Entry 7RPX (electron microscopy, 4.20 A resolution (low resolution: residue-level contacts below are approximate; hydrogen-bond / salt-bridge calls are withheld)); this record covers chains Z and E of the 6 polymer chains in the assembly.

[Chain Z]
Molecule: Template strand DNA
Sequence (47 nucleotides; numbered 1 to 47; the number before each row is that of its first residue):
     1 CAGATCTACC GAATCAGTCC GACGACGCAT CTGCACTACG AGGATAC
Unresolved in the structure: 1-12, 44-47

[Chain E]
Protein: DNA ligase
Organism: Saccharolobus solfataricus
Notes: EC 6.5.1.1
Reference sequence: Q980T8 (DNLI_SACS2); residue numbers follow UniProt; this construct covers 1-601
Sequence (621 residues; each row starts with the number of its first residue; numbers below 1 keep their minus sign (Met-19 is residue -19)):
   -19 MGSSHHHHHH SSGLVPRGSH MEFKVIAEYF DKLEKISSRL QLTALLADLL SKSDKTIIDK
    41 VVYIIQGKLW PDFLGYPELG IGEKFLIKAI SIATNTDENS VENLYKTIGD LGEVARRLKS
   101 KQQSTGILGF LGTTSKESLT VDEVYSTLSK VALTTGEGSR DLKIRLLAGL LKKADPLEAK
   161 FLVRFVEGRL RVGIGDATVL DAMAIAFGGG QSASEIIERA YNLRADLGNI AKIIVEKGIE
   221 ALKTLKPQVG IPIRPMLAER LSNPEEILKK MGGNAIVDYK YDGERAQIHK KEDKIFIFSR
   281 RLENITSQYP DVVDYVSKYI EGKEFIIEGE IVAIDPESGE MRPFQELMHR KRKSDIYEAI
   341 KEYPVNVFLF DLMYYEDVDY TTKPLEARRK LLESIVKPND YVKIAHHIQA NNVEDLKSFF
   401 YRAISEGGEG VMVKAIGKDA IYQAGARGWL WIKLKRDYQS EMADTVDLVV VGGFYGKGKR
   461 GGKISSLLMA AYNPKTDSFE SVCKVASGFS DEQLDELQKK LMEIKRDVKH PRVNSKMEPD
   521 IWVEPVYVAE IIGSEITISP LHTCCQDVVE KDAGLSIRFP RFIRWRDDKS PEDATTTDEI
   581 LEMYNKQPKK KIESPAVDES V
Unresolved in the structure: -19 to 0, 591-601
Construct notes: initiating methionine (-19); expression tag (-18 to 0)
Bound ions: Mn2+ site 1: Ile61, Gly62; Mn2+ site 2 near Glu167 (its only coordinating residue here)
Curated features (UniProtKB/Swiss-Prot):
  - active site: Lys260 (N6-AMP-lysine intermediate)
  - binding site (ATP): Asp258, Arg265, Arg280, Glu310, Phe350, Arg427, Lys433
What the authors report for this chain:
  - contacts within the chain: Asp90-Lys457 (proposed by the authors, not directly observed)
  - mutagenesis - Q103A/I107A, F110A/L111A: decreased binding to PCNA
  - mutagenesis - R145D, R145L: unchanged binding to PCNA
  - mutagenesis - R145D: decreased catalytic activity on PCNA
  - mutagenesis - I336G/Y337G/E338G: unchanged catalytic activity on PCNA

[How chain Z and chain E interact]
Contacting residue pairs - 34 pairs, chain Z then chain E:
  DG17(Z) - Trp429(E)
  DT18(Z) - Arg19(E)
  DC19(Z) - Arg19(E)
  DC20(Z) - Gly173(E)
  DC20(Z) - Ile174(E)
  DC20(Z) - Gly175(E)
  DC20(Z) - Thr178(E)
  DG21(Z) - Arg169(E)
  DG21(Z) - Leu170(E)
  DG21(Z) - Arg171(E)
  DG21(Z) - Val172(E)
  DG21(Z) - Gly173(E)
  DG21(Z) - Ile174(E)
  DA22(Z) - Arg171(E)
  DC23(Z) - Lys457(E)
  DA25(Z) - Arg558(E)
  DC26(Z) - Gln325(E)
  DC26(Z) - Arg558(E)
  DG27(Z) - Met328(E)
  DG27(Z) - His329(E)
  DC28(Z) - His329(E)
  DC28(Z) - Arg332(E)
  DA29(Z) - Arg332(E)
  DA29(Z) - Lys333(E)
  DA29(Z) - Ser334(E)
  DT30(Z) - Lys333(E)
  DC31(Z) - Thr135(E)
  DC31(Z) - Gly136(E)
  DC31(Z) - Ser139(E)
  DC31(Z) - Arg140(E)
  DT32(Z) - Gly136(E)
  DT32(Z) - Glu137(E)
  DT32(Z) - Ser139(E)
  DT32(Z) - Arg140(E)
Interface residues without a listed pair, chain Z (16 interface residues in all): DA16
Interface residues without a listed pair, chain E (24 interface residues in all): Ala177

[Summary]
Chain Z and chain E form an interface of 16 and 24 residues respectively. From UniProt: active-site residue
Lys260(E) and 7 ATP-binding residues on chain E. From the paper: Q103A/I107A and F110A/L111A of chain E reduce
binding to PCNA; contacts within the chain involving Asp90(E) and Lys457(E); 5 substitutions were tested in
all.
Chain Z is Template strand DNA and chain E is DNA ligase (Saccharolobus solfataricus); the structure, Archaeal
DNA ligase and heterotrimeric PCNA in complex with end-joined DNA, was determined by electron microscopy,
deposited together with 7RPO and 7RPW.
